9I4X - chains D and E of the 24 polymer chains in the assembly; structure by electron microscopy, 2.79 A resolution.

Chain D:
Name: Putative peptidase M16 family potein
From: Toxoplasma gondii GT1
Notes: EC 3.4.24.64
UniProt: S7W617 (S7W617_TOXGG); residue numbers follow UniProt; this construct covers 1-509
Sequence (509 residues; each row starts with the number of its first residue):
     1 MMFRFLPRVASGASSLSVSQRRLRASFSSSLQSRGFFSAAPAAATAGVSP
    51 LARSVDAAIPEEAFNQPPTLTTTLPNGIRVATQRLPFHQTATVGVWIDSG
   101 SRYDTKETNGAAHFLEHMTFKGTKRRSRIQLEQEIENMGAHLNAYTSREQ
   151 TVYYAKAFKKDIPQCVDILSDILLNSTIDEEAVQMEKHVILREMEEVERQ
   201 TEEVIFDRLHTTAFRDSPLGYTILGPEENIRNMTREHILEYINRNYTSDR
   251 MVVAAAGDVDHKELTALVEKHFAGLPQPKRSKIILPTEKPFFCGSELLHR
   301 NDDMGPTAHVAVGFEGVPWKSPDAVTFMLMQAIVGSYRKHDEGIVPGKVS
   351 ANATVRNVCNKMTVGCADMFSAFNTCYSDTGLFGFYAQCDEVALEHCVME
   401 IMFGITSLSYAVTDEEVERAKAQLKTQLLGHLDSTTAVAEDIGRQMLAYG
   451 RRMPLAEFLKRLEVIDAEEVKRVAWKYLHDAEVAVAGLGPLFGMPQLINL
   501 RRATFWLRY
Unresolved in the structure: 1-47, 280-285
Disulfides: Cys389-Cys397
Ion coordination: Zn2+: His117, Glu193
Ligand contacts: 1,2-diacyl-sn-glycero-3-phosphocholine (PC1): Asp480, Arg502, Phe505, Leu507

Chain E:
Name: Alpha-MPP
From: Toxoplasma gondii GT1
UniProt: A0A125YN38 (A0A125YN38_TOXGG); residue numbers follow UniProt; this construct covers 1-563
Sequence (563 residues; row label = number of the first residue in the row):
     1 MNASILFRRNAPGVSTCLRRRCLRPAALAAASASGVSTPASGVWTPAFQR
    51 TEKRFLSGAALQPKAGPAPEYRRVPFVKEDMEKVMEEVPEFKYYYVGKEN
   101 TKGNVYEGIPLDQSILEPADLRDYVPPHSNIQYSKLDNGLRIASMDRGGL
   151 TASLGLFVHAGTRFEDVTNFGVTHMIQNLAFASTAHLSLLRTVKTIEVLG
   201 ANAGCVVGREHLVYSAECLRSHMPLLVPMLTGNVLFPRFLPWELKACKEK
   251 LIMARKRLEHMPDQMVSELLHTTAWHNNTLGHKLHCTERSLGHYNPDVIR
   301 HYMLQHFSPENMVFVGVNVNHDELCTWLMRAFVDYNAIPPSKRTVASPVY
   351 TGGDVRLETPSPHAHMAIAFETPGGWNGGDLVAYSVLQTILGGGGAFSTG
   401 GPGKGMYTRLYLNVLNQNEWVESAMAFNTQYTDSGIFGLYMLADPTKSAN
   451 AVKVMAEQFGKMGSVTKEELQRAKNSLKSSIFMNLECRGIVMEDVGRQLL
   501 MSNRVISPQEFCTAIDAVTEADIKRVVDAMYKKPPTVVAYGDVSTVPHYE
   551 EVRAALRAAGVGK
Unresolved in the structure: 1-66, 395-404, 562-563

How chain D and chain E interact:
Contacting residue pairs (92):
  Pro50(D) - Glu82(E)
  Pro50(D) - Met85(E)  hydrophobic
  Arg53(D) - Glu82(E)
  Arg53(D) - Glu86(E)  salt bridge
  Ser54(D) - Val88(E)
  Ser54(D) - Pro89(E)
  Ser54(D) - Glu90(E)
  Val55(D) - Glu86(E)
  Val55(D) - Glu87(E)
  Val55(D) - Val88(E)  hydrogen bond (backbone-backbone)
  Val55(D) - Pro89(E)
  Val55(D) - Glu90(E)  hydrogen bond (backbone-backbone)
  Glu61(D) - Arg122(E)  salt bridge
  Glu62(D) - Gly148(E)
  Glu62(D) - Leu150(E)
  Glu62(D) - Arg220(E)  salt bridge
  Ala63(D) - Leu150(E)
  Phe64(D) - Asp120(E)
  Phe64(D) - Arg122(E)
  Asn65(D) - Tyr124(E)
  Asn65(D) - Val125(E)  hydrogen bond (side chain-backbone)
  Gln66(D) - Tyr124(E)
  Gln66(D) - Gly148(E)  hydrogen bond (side chain-backbone)
  Pro67(D) - Tyr124(E)
  Phe87(D) - Arg147(E)
  Thr90(D) - Glu486(E)  hydrogen bond
  Glu132(D) - Met406(E)
  Glu132(D) - Tyr407(E)
  Glu136(D) - Tyr407(E)
  Gly139(D) - Ser479(E)
  His141(D) - Met483(E)  hydrogen bond
  Lys156(D) - Met483(E)
  Lys156(D) - Glu486(E)  salt bridge
  Phe158(D) - Phe482(E)  hydrophobic
  Trp319(D) - Leu111(E)
  Lys320(D) - Pro110(E)
  Lys320(D) - Leu111(E)  hydrogen bond (backbone-backbone)
  Lys320(D) - Asp112(E)  salt bridge
  Ser321(D) - Leu111(E)
  Pro322(D) - Gly108(E)
  Pro322(D) - Ile109(E)
  Pro322(D) - Leu111(E)
  His340(D) - Arg257(E)  hydrogen bond (backbone-side chain)
  Ile344(D) - Val193(E)
  Ile344(D) - Ala203(E)
  Val345(D) - Val193(E)
  Val345(D) - Glu197(E)
  Val349(D) - Lys194(E)  hydrogen bond (backbone-side chain)
  Ser350(D) - Lys194(E)
  Ser350(D) - Glu197(E)  hydrogen bond
  Ala351(D) - Lys194(E)
  Ala351(D) - Glu197(E)  hydrogen bond (backbone-side chain)
  Asn352(D) - Glu197(E)
  Glu415(D) - Tyr93(E)
  Glu415(D) - Tyr94(E)
  Glu415(D) - Tyr95(E)  hydrogen bond (side chain-backbone)
  Glu418(D) - Tyr95(E)
  Ala422(D) - Leu199(E)
  Ala422(D) - Gly200(E)
  Lys425(D) - Leu219(E)
  Thr426(D) - Gly200(E)  hydrogen bond (side chain-backbone)
  Leu429(D) - Leu150(E)  hydrophobic
  Leu429(D) - Thr151(E)
  Gly430(D) - Arg488(E)  hydrogen bond (backbone-side chain)
  Asp433(D) - Arg147(E)  salt bridge
  Asp433(D) - Glu486(E)
  Asp433(D) - Cys487(E)
  Asp433(D) - Arg488(E)  salt bridge
  Ser434(D) - Glu486(E)
  Thr435(D) - Glu486(E)  hydrogen bond
  Tyr449(D) - Leu111(E)
  Tyr449(D) - Asp112(E)
  Arg451(D) - Leu111(E)  hydrogen bond (side chain-backbone)
  Arg451(D) - Asp112(E)
  Arg451(D) - Gln113(E)
  Arg451(D) - Ser114(E)
  Met453(D) - Leu111(E)
  Glu457(D) - Ser114(E)
  Glu457(D) - Ile115(E)
  Glu457(D) - Leu116(E)
  Leu459(D) - Leu150(E)  hydrophobic
  Lys460(D) - Tyr106(E)
  Lys460(D) - Asp120(E)  salt bridge
  Arg461(D) - Tyr106(E)
  Arg461(D) - Ile109(E)  hydrogen bond (side chain-backbone)
  Arg461(D) - Pro110(E)  hydrogen bond (side chain-backbone)
  Arg461(D) - Leu111(E)
  Arg461(D) - Gln113(E)
  Arg461(D) - Ile115(E)
  Val464(D) - Gly103(E)
  Val464(D) - Asn104(E)
  Glu469(D) - Asn104(E)  hydrogen bond
Interface residues without a listed pair, chain D (64 interface residues in all): Pro60, Pro86, His88, Gln89, Gln133, Ala157, Ala324, Val325, Asp414, Arg419, Gln423, Pro454, Ala456, Asp466, Arg472
Interface residues without a listed pair, chain E (60 interface residues in all): Lys98, Val105, Glu107, Asp123, Pro126, Gly149, Phe181, Leu190, Ile196, Val198, Gly204, Glu217, Cys218

Summary:
The interface between chain D and chain E involves 64 residues on one side and 60 on the other, with 19
hydrogen bonds and 8 salt bridges. Polar contacts include Arg53(D)-Glu86(E), Glu61(D)-Arg122(E) and
Glu62(D)-Arg220(E). Bound to chain D: 1,2-diacyl-sn-glycero-3-phosphocholine.
Here chain D is Putative peptidase M16 family potein and chain E is Alpha-MPP, both from Toxoplasma gondii
GT1. Entry 9I4X (Toxoplasma gondii cytochrome bc1 complex from the respiratory supercomplex III2-IV inhibited
by atovaquone and ELQ-300) was determined by electron microscopy together with 9G9T from the same study.
